6VVY - chains A and C of the 10 polymer chains in the assembly; structure by electron microscopy, 3.42 A resolution.

== Chain A ==
Molecule: DNA-directed RNA polymerase subunit alpha
From: Mycobacterium tuberculosis
Notes: EC 2.7.7.6
Reference sequence: A5U8D3 (RPOA_MYCTA); residue numbers follow UniProt; this construct covers 1-347
Sequence (347 residues; row label = number of the first residue in the row):
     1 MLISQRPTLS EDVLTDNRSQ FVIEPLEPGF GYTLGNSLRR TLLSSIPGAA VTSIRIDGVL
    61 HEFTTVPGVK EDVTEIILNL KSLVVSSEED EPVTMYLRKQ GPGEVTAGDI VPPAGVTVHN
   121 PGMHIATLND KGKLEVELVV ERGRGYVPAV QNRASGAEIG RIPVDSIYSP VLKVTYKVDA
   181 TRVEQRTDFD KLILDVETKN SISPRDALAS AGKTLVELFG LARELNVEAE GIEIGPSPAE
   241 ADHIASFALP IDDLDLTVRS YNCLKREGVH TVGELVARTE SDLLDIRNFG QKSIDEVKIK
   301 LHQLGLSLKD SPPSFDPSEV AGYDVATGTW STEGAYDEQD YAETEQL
Unresolved in the structure: 1, 227-347

== Chain C ==
Molecule: DNA-directed RNA polymerase subunit beta
From: Mycobacterium tuberculosis
Notes: EC 2.7.7.6
Reference sequence: V9Z879 (V9Z879_MYCTX); residues 7-1178 here correspond to UniProt positions 1-1172 (UniProt number = residue number - 6)
Sequence (1179 residues; row label = number of the first residue in the row):
     7 MADSRQSKTA ASPSPSRPQS SSNNSVPGAP NRVSFAKLRE PLEVPGLLDV QTDSFEWLIG
    67 SPRWRESAAE RGDVNPVGGL EEVLYELSPI EDFSGSMSLS FSDPRFDDVK APVDECKDKD
   127 MTYAAPLFVT AEFINNNTGE IKSQTVFMGD FPMMTEKGTF IINGTERVVV SQLVRSPGVY
   187 FDETIDKSTD KTLHSVKVIP SRGAWLEFDV DKRDTVGVRI DRKRRQPVTV LLKALGWTSE
   247 QIVERFGFSE IMRSTLEKDN TVGTDEALLD IYRKLRPGEP PTKESAQTLL ENLFFKEKRY
   307 DLARVGRYKV NKKLGLHVGE PITSSTLTEE DVVATIEYLV RLHEGQTTMT VPGGVEVPVE
   367 TDDIDHFGNR RLRTVGELIQ NQIRVGMSRM ERVVRERMTT QDVEAITPQT LINIRPVVAA
   427 IKEFFGTSQL SQFMDQNNPL SGLTHKRRLS ALGPGGLSRE RAGLEVRDVH PSHYGRMCPI
   487 ETPEGPNIGL IGSLSVYARV NPFGFIETPY RKVVDGVVSD EIVYLTADEE DRHVVAQANS
   547 PIDADGRFVE PRVLVRRKAG EVEYVPSSEV DYMDVSPRQM VSVATAMIPF LEHDDANRAL
   607 MGANMQRQAV PLVRSEAPLV GTGMELRAAI DAGDVVVAEE SGVIEEVSAD YITVMHDNGT
   667 RRTYRMRKFA RSNHGTCANQ CPIVDAGDRV EAGQVIADGP CTDDGEMALG KNLLVAIMPW
   727 EGHNYEDAII LSNRLVEEDV LTSIHIEEHE IDARDTKLGA EEITRDIPNI SDEVLADLDE
   787 RGIVRIGAEV RDGDILVGKV TPKGETELTP EERLLRAIFG EKAREVRDTS LKVPHGESGK
   847 VIGIRVFSRE DEDELPAGVN ELVRVYVAQK RKISDGDKLA GRHGNKGVIG KILPVEDMPF
   907 LADGTPVDII LNTHGVPRRM NIGQILETHL GWCAHSGWKV DAAKGVPDWA ARLPDELLEA
   967 QPNAIVSTPV FDGAQEAELQ GLLSCTLPNR DGDVLVDADG KAMLFDGRSG EPFPYPVTVG
  1027 YMYIMKLHHL VDDKIHARST GPYSMITQQP LGGKAQFGGQ RFGEMECWAM QAYGAAYTLQ
  1087 ELLTIKSDDT VGRVKVYEAI VKGENIPEPG IPESFKVLLK ELQSLCLNVE VLSSDGAAIE
  1147 LREGEDEDLE RAAANLGINL SRNESASVED LALARHGGS
Unresolved in the structure: 7-29, 1141-1185
Construct notes: expression tag (1179-1185)
Residues lining bound ligands: sorangicin a (SRN): V176, Q435, L436, Q438, F439, D441, T450, H451, R454, S456, L458, G459, R465, P489, N493, I497, R613, H680

== Interface between chain A and chain C ==
Contacting residue pairs - 57 pairs, chain A then chain C:
  R18(A) - R996(C)
  Y32(A) - G1016(C)
  Y32(A) - P1018(C)
  T33(A) - E1017(C)
  N36(A) - G1013(C)
  N36(A) - R1014(C)  hydrogen bond (side chain-backbone)
  N36(A) - S1015(C)  hydrogen bond (side chain-backbone)
  N36(A) - G1016(C)
  R39(A) - E902(C)
  R39(A) - F906(C)
  R39(A) - G910(C)  hydrogen bond (side chain-backbone)
  R40(A) - E902(C)
  R40(A) - D903(C)
  R40(A) - G1013(C)
  S44(A) - E902(C)
  H61(A) - I792(C)
  H61(A) - I848(C)
  E62(A) - K876(C)  salt bridge
  F63(A) - F675(C)
  F63(A) - I848(C)  hydrophobic
  F63(A) - A874(C)  hydrophobic
  T65(A) - A655(C)
  T65(A) - D656(C)
  G68(A) - S654(C)
  V69(A) - S654(C)
  V69(A) - A655(C)  hydrogen bond (backbone-backbone)
  K70(A) - A655(C)
  K70(A) - P688(C)
  K70(A) - V690(C)  hydrogen bond (side chain-backbone)
  K70(A) - D691(C)  salt bridge
  E71(A) - A655(C)
  D72(A) - K674(C)  salt bridge
  D72(A) - F675(C)
  T74(A) - F675(C)
  T74(A) - K876(C)
  E75(A) - R620(C)  salt bridge
  L78(A) - R620(C)
  K81(A) - E743(C)  hydrogen bond (side chain-backbone)
  N129(A) - E652(C)  hydrogen bond
  N129(A) - V653(C)  hydrogen bond (side chain-backbone)
  Y146(A) - V742(C)
  Y146(A) - E743(C)
  Y146(A) - K878(C)
  Q151(A) - E795(C)  hydrogen bond
  N152(A) - E795(C)  hydrogen bond (backbone-side chain)
  R153(A) - V796(C)
  R153(A) - R797(C)
  R153(A) - D800(C)  salt bridge
  I159(A) - I792(C)
  I159(A) - G793(C)
  D165(A) - K878(C)
  I167(A) - E743(C)
  K173(A) - D909(C)
  T175(A) - D909(C)
  T175(A) - G910(C)
  Y176(A) - F1011(C)
  Y176(A) - G1016(C)  hydrogen bond (side chain-backbone)
Other interface residues (no listed pair), chain A (38 interface residues in all): L43, L60, T64, K131, P163, V174, E197
Other interface residues (no listed pair), chain C (51 interface residues in all): V619, N685, I689, N739, E744, D745, I750, A794, K846, V847, V901, A908, T911, P912, D1012

== In short ==
38 residues of chain A face 51 of chain C across their interface, with 11 hydrogen bonds and 5 salt bridges.
Polar contacts include E62(A)-K876(C), K70(A)-D691(C) and D72(A)-K674(C). Ligands of chain C: sorangicin a.
Here chain A is DNA-directed RNA polymerase subunit alpha and chain C is DNA-directed RNA polymerase subunit
beta, both from Mycobacterium tuberculosis. Entry 6VVY (Mycobacterium tuberculosis WT RNAP transcription open
promoter complex with Sorangicin) was determined by electron microscopy together with 6VVS, 6VVT, 6VVV, 6VVX,
6VVZ and 6VW0 from the same study.
